PDB entry 6DOY | X-ray diffraction, 1.45 A resolution | chains A and B of the 3 polymer chains in the assembly

[Chain A]
Molecule: Ribonuclease H
Organism: Bacillus halodurans
Notes: EC 3.1.26.4; fragment: Catalytic Domain
UniProtKB: Q9KEI9 (RNH1_BACHD); residue numbers follow UniProt; this construct covers 59-196
Chain sequence (142 residues; numbered 55 to 196; the number before each row is that of its first residue):
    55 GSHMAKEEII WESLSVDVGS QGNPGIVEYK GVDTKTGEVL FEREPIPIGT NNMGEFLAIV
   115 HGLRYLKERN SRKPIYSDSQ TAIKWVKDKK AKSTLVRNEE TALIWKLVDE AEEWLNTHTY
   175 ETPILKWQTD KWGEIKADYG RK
Unresolved in the structure: 55-60, 196
Differences from the reference sequence: expression tag (55-58)
UniProt features mapped onto this chain:
  - binding site (Mg(2+)): Asp71, Glu109, Asp132, Asp192
  - mutagenesis: Glu109 (E109Q: Loss of activity), Asp132 (D132N: Loss of activity), Glu188 (E188A: Strongly reduces activity; E188Q: No effect), Asp192 (D192N: Strongly reduced activity with manganese. Loss of activity with magnesium)
Bound ions: lithium ion site 1: Asp71, Asp132 (shared with C5(B) of chain B); lithium ion site 2: Asp71, Asp192 (shared with C5(B) of chain B)

[Chain B]
Molecule: 6-nt RNA strand
Sequence (6 nucleotides; each row starts with the number of its first residue):
     1 ACAUCG
Bound ions: lithium ion site 1: C5 (shared with Asp71(A), Asp132(A) of chain A)

[How chain A and chain B interact]
Pairs across the interface - 23 pairs, chain A then chain B:
  Asp71(A) - C5(B)  phosphate contact
  Val72(A) - C5(B)  sugar contact
  Gly73(A) - G6(B)  phosphate contact
  Ser74(A) - C5(B)  hydrogen bond to the sugar
  Ser74(A) - G6(B)  hydrogen bond to the phosphate
  Gln75(A) - G6(B)  phosphate contact
  Gly76(A) - G6(B)  hydrogen bond to the phosphate
  Asn77(A) - C5(B)  base contact
  Asn105(A) - U4(B)  hydrogen bond to the base
  Asn105(A) - C5(B)  hydrogen bond to the sugar
  Glu109(A) - U4(B)  hydrogen bond to the sugar
  Asp132(A) - A3(B)  hydrogen bond to the sugar
  Asp132(A) - U4(B)  phosphate contact
  Asp132(A) - C5(B)  phosphate contact
  Ser133(A) - A3(B)  sugar contact
  Gln134(A) - C2(B)  hydrogen bond to the sugar
  Gln134(A) - A3(B)  hydrogen bond to the sugar
  Lys180(A) - A3(B)  hydrogen bond to the phosphate
  Lys180(A) - U4(B)  salt bridge to the phosphate
  Trp181(A) - U4(B)  phosphate contact
  Thr183(A) - U4(B)  hydrogen bond to the phosphate
  Asp192(A) - C5(B)  phosphate contact
  Arg195(A) - G6(B)  salt bridge to the phosphate
Other interface residues (no listed pair), chain A (18 interface residues in all): Tyr193

[Overview]
The interface between chain A and chain B involves 18 residues on one side and 5 on the other; the contacts
include 11 hydrogen bonds and 2 salt bridges. Polar pairs include Asn105(A)-U4(B), Ser74(A)-C5(B) and
Asn105(A)-C5(B).
Chain A is Ribonuclease H (Bacillus halodurans) and chain B is a 6-nt RNA strand; the structure, Crystal
Structure of Bacillus Halodurans Ribonuclease H1 in Complex with an RNA/DNA Hybrid: Reaction in 2 ..., was
determined by X-ray diffraction, deposited together with 6DMN, 6DMV, 6DO8, 6DO9, 6DOA, 6DOB and 46 further
entries.
